8UCO - chains c and d of the 10 polymer chains in the assembly; structure by electron microscopy, 3.25 A resolution.

Chain c:
Name: Cytochrome c oxidase subunit 3
Source organism: Komagataella pastoris
UniProt: F2R0J6 (F2R0J6_KOMPC); residues 1-268 here = UniProt positions 1-268
Sequence (268 residues; each row starts with the number of its first residue):
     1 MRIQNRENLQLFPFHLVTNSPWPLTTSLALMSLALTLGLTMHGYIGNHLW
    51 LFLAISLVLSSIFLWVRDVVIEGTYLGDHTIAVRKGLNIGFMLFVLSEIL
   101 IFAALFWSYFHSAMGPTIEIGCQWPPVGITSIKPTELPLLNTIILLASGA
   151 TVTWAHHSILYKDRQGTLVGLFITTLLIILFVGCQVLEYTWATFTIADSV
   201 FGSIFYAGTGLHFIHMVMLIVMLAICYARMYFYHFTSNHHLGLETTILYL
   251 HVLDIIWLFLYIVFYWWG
Sequence notes: conflict Ile-45 (Met in F2R0J6), Ile-55 (Met in F2R0J6), Ile-62 (Met in F2R0J6), Ile-81 (Met in F2R0J6), Ile-89 (Met in F2R0J6), Ile-101 (Met in F2R0J6), Ile-120 (Met in F2R0J6), Ile-129 (Met in F2R0J6), Ile-132 (Met in F2R0J6), Ile-143 (Met in F2R0J6), Ile-247 (Met in F2R0J6), Leu-248 (Thr in F2R0J6)
Residues lining bound ligands:
  - phosphatidylethanolamine (PTY), molecule 1: His-15, Val-17, Leu-30, Ile-62, Trp-65, Val-66, Val-69, Glu-72, His-79, Val-83, Leu-87, Gly-90, Phe-94
  - phosphatidylethanolamine (PTY), molecule 2: Ile-62, Phe-63, Val-66, Val-69, Val-70, Gly-73, Thr-74, His-79, Leu-87, Phe-91, Met-218, Val-221, Met-222, Ile-225, Arg-229, His-234, Phe-235, His-239, His-240, Leu-241, Gly-242

Chain d:
Name: Cytochrome c oxidase subunit 4
Source organism: Komagataella pastoris
UniProt: F2QT92 (F2QT92_KOMPC); residue numbers follow UniProt; this construct covers 44-160
Sequence (117 residues; each row starts with the number of its first residue):
    44 QFKTATSIAEVEGLENLVGPGAKTGTVPTDLEQATGLERYELLGKLEGIE
    94 VFDETPLEAVRKGTMKDPILIDSYDDYRYVGCTGVPADSHNIEWLKPTTE
   144 KNARCWECGSVYKLNFL
Bound ions: Zn2+: Cys-125, His-133, Cys-148, Cys-151

How chain c and chain d interact:
Residue-residue contacts (41; chain c residue first):
  Met-1(c) / Asp-96(d)  hydrogen bond (backbone-side chain)
  Met-1(c) / Tyr-117(d)  hydrogen bond (backbone-side chain)
  Arg-2(c) / Asp-115(d)  salt bridge
  Ile-3(c) / Ile-51(d)  hydrophobic
  Ile-3(c) / Ile-92(d)  hydrophobic
  Asn-5(c) / Tyr-83(d)
  Arg-6(c) / Val-94(d)  hydrogen bond (side chain-backbone)
  Arg-6(c) / Phe-95(d)
  Arg-6(c) / Tyr-117(d)
  Asn-8(c) / Glu-55(d)  hydrogen bond (side chain-backbone)
  Leu-9(c) / Gly-56(d)
  Leu-9(c) / Tyr-83(d)  hydrophobic
  Gln-10(c) / Phe-95(d)
  Leu-11(c) / Phe-95(d)
  Leu-11(c) / Tyr-117(d)  hydrophobic
  Phe-12(c) / Leu-80(d)
  Phe-12(c) / Phe-95(d)
  Pro-13(c) / Phe-95(d)  hydrophobic
  Tyr-75(c) / Thr-78(d)  hydrogen bond (backbone-side chain)
  Leu-76(c) / Thr-78(d)  hydrogen bond (backbone-side chain)
  Leu-76(c) / Gly-79(d)
  Gly-77(c) / Thr-78(d)  hydrogen bond (backbone-side chain)
  Gly-77(c) / Gly-79(d)
  Gly-77(c) / Leu-80(d)  hydrogen bond (backbone-backbone)
  Gly-77(c) / Glu-81(d)
  His-79(c) / Glu-81(d)  hydrogen bond (backbone-side chain)
  Thr-80(c) / Leu-80(d)
  Ile-81(c) / Glu-84(d)
  Ile-81(c) / Lys-88(d)
  Lys-162(c) / Thr-72(d)  hydrogen bond
  Tyr-233(c) / Thr-67(d)
  Tyr-233(c) / Gly-68(d)
  Phe-235(c) / Pro-71(d)
  Thr-236(c) / Pro-71(d)
  Thr-236(c) / Asp-73(d)  hydrogen bond
  Thr-236(c) / Gln-76(d)
  Ser-237(c) / Val-70(d)
  Ser-237(c) / Pro-71(d)  hydrogen bond (backbone-backbone)
  Asn-238(c) / Asp-73(d)
  His-239(c) / Asp-73(d)
  His-239(c) / Glu-81(d)  salt bridge
Interface residues without a listed pair, chain c (31 interface residues in all): Glu-7, Gly-73, Asp-78, Ile-159, Asp-163, Arg-164, Met-230
Interface residues without a listed pair, chain d (28 interface residues in all): Val-54, Leu-57, Leu-60, Thr-69, Leu-160

Summary:
The interface between chain c and chain d involves 31 residues on one side and 28 on the other; the contacts
include 12 hydrogen bonds and 2 salt bridges. Among the polar pairs are Arg-2(c)/Asp-115(d),
His-239(c)/Glu-81(d) and Met-1(c)/Asp-96(d). Chain c binds phosphatidylethanolamine.
Chain c is Cytochrome c oxidase subunit 3 and chain d is Cytochrome c oxidase subunit 4, both from
Komagataella pastoris; the structure, CryoEM structure of Komagataella pastoris Cytochrome c oxidase (9
subunits) in complex with human VMAT2 and ..., was determined by electron microscopy.
